Entry 1OWB (X-ray diffraction, 2.20 A resolution); this record covers chains A and B.

# Chain A
Molecule: Citrate synthase
Organism: Escherichia coli
Notes: EC 2.3.3.1
Reference sequence: P0ABH7 (CISY_ECOLI); residues 0-426 here correspond to UniProt positions 1-427 (UniProt number = residue number + 1)
Sequence (427 residues; numbered 0 to 426; the number before each row is that of its first residue; numbering starts at 0):
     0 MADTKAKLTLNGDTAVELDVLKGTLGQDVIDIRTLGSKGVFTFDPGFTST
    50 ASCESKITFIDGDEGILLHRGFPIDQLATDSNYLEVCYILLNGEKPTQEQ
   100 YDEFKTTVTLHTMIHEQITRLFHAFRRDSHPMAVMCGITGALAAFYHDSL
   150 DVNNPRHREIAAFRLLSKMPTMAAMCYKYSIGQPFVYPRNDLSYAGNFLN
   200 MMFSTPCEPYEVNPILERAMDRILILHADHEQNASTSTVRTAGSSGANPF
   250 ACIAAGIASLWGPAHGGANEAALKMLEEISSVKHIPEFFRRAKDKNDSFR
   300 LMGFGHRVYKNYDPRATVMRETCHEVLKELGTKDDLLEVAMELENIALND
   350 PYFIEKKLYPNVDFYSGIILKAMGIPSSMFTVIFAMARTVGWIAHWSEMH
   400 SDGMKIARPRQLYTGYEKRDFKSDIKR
Disordered / not traced: 0
Sequence notes: engineered mutation Leu109 (Arg110 in P0ABH7)
Residues lining bound ligands: NAD (nicotinamide-adenine-dinucleotide): Thr106, Thr108, Leu109, His110, Thr111, Met112, Ile113, His114, Tyr145, Asp147, Glu158, Ile159, Phe162, Arg163, Lys167, Ile180, Gln182, Asn189, Thr204, Cys206
Curated features (UniProtKB/Swiss-Prot):
  - active site: His305, Asp362
  - modified residue: Lys282 (N6-acetyllysine)

# Chain B
Molecule: Citrate synthase
Organism: Escherichia coli
Notes: EC 2.3.3.1
Reference sequence: P0ABH7 (CISY_ECOLI); residues 1000-1426 here correspond to UniProt positions 1-427 (UniProt number = residue number - 999)
Sequence (427 residues; each row starts with the number of its first residue):
  1000 MADTKAKLTLNGDTAVELDVLKGTLGQDVIDIRTLGSKGVFTFDPGFTST
  1050 ASCESKITFIDGDEGILLHRGFPIDQLATDSNYLEVCYILLNGEKPTQEQ
  1100 YDEFKTTVTLHTMIHEQITRLFHAFRRDSHPMAVMCGITGALAAFYHDSL
  1150 DVNNPRHREIAAFRLLSKMPTMAAMCYKYSIGQPFVYPRNDLSYAGNFLN
  1200 MMFSTPCEPYEVNPILERAMDRILILHADHEQNASTSTVRTAGSSGANPF
  1250 ACIAAGIASLWGPAHGGANEAALKMLEEISSVKHIPEFFRRAKDKNDSFR
  1300 LMGFGHRVYKNYDPRATVMRETCHEVLKELGTKDDLLEVAMELENIALND
  1350 PYFIEKKLYPNVDFYSGIILKAMGIPSSMFTVIFAMARTVGWIAHWSEMH
  1400 SDGMKIARPRQLYTGYEKRDFKSDIKR
Disordered / not traced: 1000
Sequence notes: engineered mutation Leu1109 (Arg110 in P0ABH7)
Residues lining bound ligands: NAD (nicotinamide-adenine-dinucleotide): Thr1106, Thr1108, Leu1109, His1110, Thr1111, Met1112, Ile1113, His1114, Tyr1145, Ile1159, Phe1162, Arg1163, Lys1167, Ile1180, Gln1182, Asn1189, Thr1204, Cys1206
Curated features (UniProtKB/Swiss-Prot):
  - active site: His1305, Asp1362
  - modified residue: Lys1282 (N6-acetyllysine)

# How chain A and chain B interact
Contacting residue pairs (316):
  Thr3(A) - Asp1012(B)
  Leu7(A) - Leu1009(B)  hydrophobic
  Leu7(A) - Asn1010(B)
  Leu7(A) - Gly1011(B)
  Thr8(A) - Thr1008(B)
  Thr8(A) - Leu1009(B)
  Thr8(A) - Asn1010(B)  hydrogen bond (backbone-backbone)
  Leu9(A) - Leu1007(B)  hydrophobic
  Leu9(A) - Thr1008(B)
  Leu9(A) - Ile1029(B)  hydrophobic
  Asn10(A) - Leu1007(B)
  Asn10(A) - Thr1008(B)  hydrogen bond (backbone-backbone)
  Gly11(A) - Thr1003(B)  hydrogen bond (backbone-side chain)
  Asp12(A) - Asp1002(B)
  Leu20(A) - Phe1042(B)  hydrophobic
  Lys21(A) - Leu1411(B)
  Gly22(A) - Leu1411(B)
  Gly22(A) - Tyr1412(B)
  Thr23(A) - Tyr1412(B)  hydrogen bond (backbone-backbone)
  Thr23(A) - Thr1413(B)
  Thr23(A) - Gly1414(B)  hydrogen bond (side chain-backbone)
  Thr23(A) - Glu1416(B)
  Leu24(A) - Tyr1412(B)  hydrophobic
  Leu24(A) - Glu1416(B)
  Leu24(A) - Lys1417(B)
  Gln26(A) - Gly1038(B)
  Gln26(A) - Phe1040(B)
  Val28(A) - Phe1040(B)
  Val28(A) - Phe1042(B)  hydrophobic
  Val28(A) - Leu1411(B)  hydrophobic
  Ile29(A) - Phe1040(B)  hydrogen bond (backbone-backbone)
  Ile29(A) - Thr1041(B)
  Ile29(A) - Phe1042(B)  hydrogen bond (backbone-backbone)
  Ile31(A) - Thr1041(B)
  Ile31(A) - Phe1042(B)  hydrogen bond (backbone-backbone)
  Ile31(A) - Asp1043(B)
  Ile31(A) - Ser1048(B)  hydrogen bond (backbone-side chain)
  Ile31(A) - Thr1049(B)
  Arg32(A) - Phe1042(B)
  Arg32(A) - Asp1043(B)
  Arg32(A) - Pro1044(B)
  Arg32(A) - Ser1048(B)
  Gly35(A) - Ser1048(B)  hydrogen bond (backbone-side chain)
  Gly38(A) - Gln1026(B)
  Val39(A) - Ile1029(B)  hydrophobic
  Phe40(A) - Gln1026(B)
  Phe40(A) - Val1028(B)
  Phe40(A) - Ile1029(B)  hydrogen bond (backbone-backbone)
  Phe40(A) - Thr1047(B)
  Phe40(A) - Ser1048(B)
  Thr41(A) - Val1028(B)
  Thr41(A) - Ile1029(B)
  Thr41(A) - Ile1031(B)
  Thr41(A) - Ser1048(B)  hydrogen bond (backbone-backbone)
  Thr41(A) - Thr1049(B)  hydrogen bond
  Thr41(A) - Ala1050(B)  hydrogen bond (backbone-backbone)
  Phe42(A) - Leu1020(B)  hydrophobic
  Phe42(A) - Val1028(B)  hydrophobic
  Phe42(A) - Ile1029(B)  hydrogen bond (backbone-backbone)
  Phe42(A) - Asp1030(B)
  Phe42(A) - Ile1031(B)  hydrogen bond (backbone-backbone)
  Phe42(A) - Arg1032(B)
  Phe42(A) - Ala1050(B)
  Phe42(A) - Cys1052(B)
  Phe42(A) - Glu1053(B)
  Asp43(A) - Ile1031(B)
  Asp43(A) - Arg1032(B)
  Asp43(A) - Ala1050(B)  hydrogen bond (backbone-backbone)
  Pro44(A) - Arg1032(B)
  Pro44(A) - Ser1051(B)
  Pro44(A) - Lys1404(B)
  Gly45(A) - Lys1404(B)
  Gly45(A) - Ile1405(B)
  Gly45(A) - Ala1406(B)
  Gly45(A) - Arg1407(B)  hydrogen bond (backbone-backbone)
  Gly45(A) - Pro1408(B)
  Phe46(A) - Phe1046(B)  hydrophobic
  Phe46(A) - Ser1051(B)
  Phe46(A) - Arg1407(B)
  Phe46(A) - Pro1408(B)
  Phe46(A) - Arg1409(B)
  Thr47(A) - Gly1035(B)
  Thr47(A) - Arg1407(B)
  Thr47(A) - Arg1409(B)  hydrogen bond (backbone-side chain)
  Ser48(A) - Ile1031(B)  hydrogen bond (side chain-backbone)
  Ser48(A) - Arg1032(B)
  Ser48(A) - Leu1034(B)
  Ser48(A) - Gly1035(B)  hydrogen bond (side chain-backbone)
  Ser48(A) - Phe1040(B)
  Ser48(A) - Thr1041(B)  hydrogen bond (backbone-backbone)
  Thr49(A) - Thr1041(B)
  Thr49(A) - Phe1046(B)
  Thr49(A) - Thr1049(B)
  Thr49(A) - Pro1408(B)
  Thr49(A) - Arg1409(B)  hydrogen bond (backbone-backbone)
  Ala50(A) - Thr1041(B)  hydrogen bond (backbone-backbone)
  Ala50(A) - Phe1042(B)  hydrophobic
  Ala50(A) - Asp1043(B)  hydrogen bond (backbone-backbone)
  Ala50(A) - Arg1409(B)
  Ala50(A) - Gln1410(B)
  Ser51(A) - Pro1044(B)
  Ser51(A) - Phe1046(B)
  Ser51(A) - Pro1408(B)
  Ser51(A) - Arg1409(B)  hydrogen bond (backbone-backbone)
  Cys52(A) - Phe1042(B)
  Cys52(A) - Gln1410(B)
  Cys52(A) - Leu1411(B)  hydrogen bond (backbone-backbone)
  Glu53(A) - Phe1042(B)
  Glu53(A) - Leu1411(B)
  Glu53(A) - Thr1413(B)  hydrogen bond
  Ser54(A) - Gln1410(B)
  Ser54(A) - Leu1411(B)  hydrogen bond (backbone-backbone)
  Ser54(A) - Tyr1412(B)
  Ser54(A) - Thr1413(B)  hydrogen bond (backbone-backbone)
  Lys55(A) - Tyr1412(B)
  Lys55(A) - Thr1413(B)  hydrogen bond (side chain-backbone)
  Lys55(A) - Gly1414(B)
  Thr57(A) - Gln1410(B)  hydrogen bond (backbone-side chain)
  Thr57(A) - Tyr1412(B)
  Phe58(A) - Tyr1412(B)
  Leu67(A) - Lys1417(B)
  Arg69(A) - Tyr1415(B)
  Arg69(A) - Arg1418(B)  hydrogen bond (backbone-side chain)
  Gly70(A) - Tyr1412(B)
  Gly70(A) - Tyr1415(B)
  Gly70(A) - Glu1416(B)
  Gly70(A) - Lys1417(B)
  Gly70(A) - Arg1418(B)  hydrogen bond (backbone-backbone)
  Phe71(A) - Arg1418(B)
  Phe71(A) - Asp1419(B)
  Phe71(A) - Phe1420(B)  hydrophobic
  Pro72(A) - Lys1417(B)
  Pro72(A) - Arg1418(B)
  Gln75(A) - Asp1419(B)  hydrogen bond
  Gln75(A) - Phe1420(B)  hydrogen bond (side chain-backbone)
  Leu76(A) - Phe1420(B)  hydrophobic
  Asp79(A) - Phe1420(B)
  Ser80(A) - Phe1420(B)
  Asn81(A) - Arg1426(B)
  Glu84(A) - Phe1420(B)
  Glu84(A) - Ser1422(B)  hydrogen bond
  Glu84(A) - Ile1424(B)
  Ile88(A) - Phe1420(B)  hydrophobic
  Gly92(A) - Arg1418(B)  hydrogen bond (backbone-side chain)
  Glu93(A) - Tyr1415(B)  hydrogen bond
  Glu93(A) - Arg1418(B)  salt bridge
  Lys94(A) - Phe1420(B)
  Lys94(A) - Lys1421(B)  hydrogen bond (side chain-backbone)
  Pro95(A) - Ile1424(B)
  Thr96(A) - Ile1424(B)
  Gln97(A) - Ile1424(B)
  Gln97(A) - Lys1425(B)  hydrogen bond (side chain-backbone)
  Gln97(A) - Arg1426(B)
  Tyr100(A) - Ile1424(B)  hydrophobic
  Tyr100(A) - Arg1426(B)
  Asp101(A) - Arg1426(B)  salt bridge
  Lys104(A) - Arg1426(B)
  Thr105(A) - Arg1426(B)  hydrogen bond
  His114(A) - Arg1125(B)
  Gln116(A) - Ala1123(B)  hydrogen bond (side chain-backbone)
  Gln116(A) - Arg1125(B)
  Arg119(A) - His1122(B)  hydrogen bond (side chain-backbone)
  Arg119(A) - Ala1123(B)
  Leu120(A) - Leu1120(B)  hydrophobic
  Leu120(A) - Ala1123(B)  hydrophobic
  Leu120(A) - Phe1124(B)  hydrophobic
  Ala123(A) - Gln1116(B)  hydrogen bond (backbone-side chain)
  Ala123(A) - Arg1119(B)
  Ala123(A) - Leu1120(B)  hydrophobic
  Phe124(A) - Ala1140(B)  hydrophobic
  Phe124(A) - Ala1143(B)  hydrophobic
  Arg125(A) - His1114(B)
  Arg125(A) - Phe1144(B)
  Ser128(A) - Ala1143(B)
  Ala132(A) - Ala1143(B)  hydrophobic
  Cys135(A) - Gly1139(B)
  Gly136(A) - Gly1139(B)
  Gly139(A) - Gly1136(B)
  Ala140(A) - Phe1124(B)  hydrophobic
  Ala143(A) - Phe1124(B)  hydrophobic
  Ala143(A) - Ser1128(B)  hydrogen bond (backbone-side chain)
  Ala143(A) - Ala1132(B)  hydrophobic
  Phe144(A) - Arg1125(B)
  Leu149(A) - His1264(B)
  Asp150(A) - His1264(B)
  Asp150(A) - Gly1265(B)
  Asp150(A) - Gly1266(B)  hydrogen bond (side chain-backbone)
  Glu230(A) - Gln1410(B)
  Gln231(A) - Pro1408(B)
  Gln231(A) - Arg1409(B)
  Gln231(A) - Gln1410(B)
  Asn232(A) - Ala1406(B)
  Ala233(A) - Ser1244(B)
  Ala233(A) - Ile1405(B)  hydrophobic
  Ala233(A) - Ala1406(B)  hydrogen bond (backbone-backbone)
  Ser236(A) - Thr1240(B)
  Ser236(A) - Ala1406(B)
  Ser236(A) - Pro1408(B)
  Thr237(A) - Thr1240(B)  hydrogen bond (side chain-backbone)
  Thr237(A) - Ala1241(B)
  Thr240(A) - Thr1237(B)
  Ala241(A) - Thr1237(B)
  Ser244(A) - Ala1233(B)
  Ser244(A) - Thr1237(B)
  Ser244(A) - Ser1258(B)  hydrogen bond
  Ser244(A) - Gly1261(B)
  Ser244(A) - Pro1262(B)
  Gly245(A) - Gly1261(B)
  Gly245(A) - His1264(B)
  Ala246(A) - Ala1257(B)
  Ala246(A) - Gly1261(B)
  Asn247(A) - His1264(B)
  Ala250(A) - Ala1257(B)  hydrophobic
  Ala257(A) - Ala1250(B)  hydrophobic
  Ser258(A) - Ser1244(B)  hydrogen bond
  Ser258(A) - Ala1246(B)
  Gly261(A) - Gly1245(B)
  Gly261(A) - Ala1246(B)
  Pro262(A) - Ser1244(B)
  His264(A) - Leu1149(B)  hydrogen bond (side chain-backbone)
  His264(A) - Asp1150(B)
  His264(A) - Gly1245(B)
  His264(A) - Asn1247(B)
  Gly265(A) - Asp1150(B)
  Gly265(A) - Asn1152(B)
  Gly266(A) - Asp1150(B)  hydrogen bond (backbone-side chain)
  Arg299(A) - Arg1407(B)
  Arg306(A) - Arg1407(B)
  Arg306(A) - Arg1409(B)
  Lys404(A) - Pro1044(B)
  Lys404(A) - Gly1045(B)
  Ile405(A) - Gly1045(B)
  Ile405(A) - Ala1233(B)  hydrophobic
  Ala406(A) - Gly1045(B)
  Ala406(A) - Ala1233(B)
  Arg407(A) - Gly1045(B)  hydrogen bond (backbone-backbone)
  Arg407(A) - Phe1046(B)
  Arg407(A) - Thr1047(B)
  Arg407(A) - Arg1306(B)
  Pro408(A) - Gly1045(B)
  Pro408(A) - Phe1046(B)
  Pro408(A) - Thr1049(B)
  Pro408(A) - Ser1051(B)
  Pro408(A) - Gln1231(B)
  Pro408(A) - Ser1236(B)
  Arg409(A) - Phe1046(B)
  Arg409(A) - Thr1047(B)  hydrogen bond (side chain-backbone)
  Arg409(A) - Thr1049(B)  hydrogen bond (backbone-backbone)
  Arg409(A) - Ala1050(B)
  Arg409(A) - Ser1051(B)  hydrogen bond (backbone-backbone)
  Gln410(A) - Cys1052(B)
  Gln410(A) - Ser1054(B)
  Gln410(A) - Thr1057(B)  hydrogen bond (side chain-backbone)
  Gln410(A) - Glu1230(B)
  Gln410(A) - Gln1231(B)
  Leu411(A) - Leu1020(B)  hydrophobic
  Leu411(A) - Lys1021(B)
  Leu411(A) - Gly1022(B)
  Leu411(A) - Val1028(B)  hydrophobic
  Leu411(A) - Cys1052(B)  hydrogen bond (backbone-backbone)
  Leu411(A) - Glu1053(B)
  Leu411(A) - Ser1054(B)  hydrogen bond (backbone-backbone)
  Tyr412(A) - Gly1022(B)
  Tyr412(A) - Thr1023(B)  hydrogen bond (backbone-backbone)
  Tyr412(A) - Leu1024(B)  hydrophobic
  Tyr412(A) - Ser1054(B)
  Tyr412(A) - Lys1055(B)
  Tyr412(A) - Thr1057(B)
  Tyr412(A) - Phe1058(B)  hydrophobic
  Thr413(A) - Thr1023(B)
  Thr413(A) - Glu1053(B)  hydrogen bond
  Thr413(A) - Ser1054(B)  hydrogen bond (backbone-backbone)
  Thr413(A) - Lys1055(B)  hydrogen bond (backbone-side chain)
  Gly414(A) - Thr1023(B)  hydrogen bond (backbone-side chain)
  Gly414(A) - Ser1054(B)
  Gly414(A) - Lys1055(B)
  Tyr415(A) - Leu1024(B)
  Tyr415(A) - Arg1069(B)
  Tyr415(A) - Gly1070(B)
  Tyr415(A) - Glu1093(B)  hydrogen bond
  Glu416(A) - Thr1023(B)
  Glu416(A) - Leu1024(B)
  Glu416(A) - Gly1070(B)
  Lys417(A) - Gly1070(B)
  Lys417(A) - Pro1072(B)
  Lys417(A) - Gln1075(B)
  Arg418(A) - Arg1069(B)  hydrogen bond (side chain-backbone)
  Arg418(A) - Gly1070(B)  hydrogen bond (backbone-backbone)
  Arg418(A) - Phe1071(B)
  Arg418(A) - Pro1072(B)
  Arg418(A) - Gly1092(B)  hydrogen bond (side chain-backbone)
  Arg418(A) - Glu1093(B)  salt bridge
  Asp419(A) - Phe1071(B)
  Asp419(A) - Gln1075(B)  hydrogen bond
  Phe420(A) - Phe1071(B)  hydrophobic
  Phe420(A) - Gln1075(B)  hydrogen bond (backbone-side chain)
  Phe420(A) - Leu1076(B)  hydrophobic
  Phe420(A) - Asp1079(B)
  Phe420(A) - Ser1080(B)
  Phe420(A) - Glu1084(B)
  Phe420(A) - Ile1088(B)  hydrophobic
  Lys421(A) - Lys1094(B)  hydrogen bond (backbone-side chain)
  Ser422(A) - Glu1084(B)  hydrogen bond
  Asp423(A) - Lys1094(B)  salt bridge
  Asp423(A) - Pro1095(B)
  Asp423(A) - Thr1096(B)
  Ile424(A) - Glu1084(B)
  Ile424(A) - Pro1095(B)
  Ile424(A) - Thr1096(B)
  Ile424(A) - Gln1097(B)
  Ile424(A) - Tyr1100(B)  hydrophobic
  Lys425(A) - Gln1097(B)
  Arg426(A) - Gln1097(B)
  Arg426(A) - Tyr1100(B)  hydrogen bond (backbone-side chain)
  Arg426(A) - Asp1101(B)  salt bridge
  Arg426(A) - Lys1104(B)
Other interface residues (no listed pair), chain A (131 interface residues in all): Asp27, Asp30, Thr33, Leu34, Ile56, Val133, Ala142, Ala254, Trp260
Other interface residues (no listed pair), chain B (131 interface residues in all): Ser1036, Val1039, Ile1056, Leu1067, Asn1081, Val1133, Cys1135, Ala1142, Asn1232, Ala1254, Arg1299, His1394

# In short
The chain A/chain B interface involves 131 residues from each chain; the contacts include 74 hydrogen bonds
and 5 salt bridges. Among the polar pairs are Glu93(A)-Arg1418(B), Asp101(A)-Arg1426(B) and
Arg418(A)-Glu1093(B). Chain A binds NAD. Bound to chain B: NAD.
Chain A and chain B are both Citrate synthase (Escherichia coli); the structure, Three Dimensional Structure
Analysis Of The Variant R109L NADH Complex of Type II Citrate Synthase From ..., was determined by X-ray
diffraction (same publication as 1OWC).
